PDB entry 3LNJ | X-ray diffraction, 2.40 A resolution | chains A and B of the 4 polymer chains in the assembly

[Chain A]
Protein: E3 ubiquitin-protein ligase Mdm2
Notes: EC 6.3.2.-; fragment: p53 binding domain
UniProtKB: Q00987 (MDM2_HUMAN); residue numbers follow UniProt; this construct covers 25-109
Sequence (85 residues; row label = number of the first residue in the row):
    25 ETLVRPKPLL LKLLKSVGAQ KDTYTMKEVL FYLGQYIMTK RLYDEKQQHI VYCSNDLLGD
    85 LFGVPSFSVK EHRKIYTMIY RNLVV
Disordered / not traced: 25, 109
From the paper describing this entry:
  - conformationally variable residues (side-chain flip): F55, M62, Y67, V93 to R97

[Chain B]
Protein: D-peptide inhibitor
Sequence (12 residues; row label = number of the first residue in the row):
     1 TNWYANLEKL LR
Disordered / not traced: 1
Modified positions: T1 (D-threonine; DTH); N2, N6 (D-asparagine; DSG); W3 (D-tryptophan; DTR); Y4 (D-tyrosine; DTY); A5 (D-alanine; DAL); L7, L10, L11 (D-leucine; DLE); E8 (D-glutamic acid; DGL); K9 (D-lysine; DLY); R12 (D-arginine; DAR)
From the paper describing this entry:
  - mutagenesis - L7W (Kd 352 nM): decreased binding to E3 ubiquitin-protein ligase Mdm2 (chain A)
  - conformationally variable residues (order/disorder transition): N2

[How chain A and chain B interact]
Residue-residue contacts (24; chain A residue first):
  K51(A) - L10(B)
  L54(A) - L7(B)
  L54(A) - L10(B)
  L54(A) - L11(B)
  F55(A) - N6(B)
  F55(A) - L10(B)
  G58(A) - W3(B)
  I61(A) - W3(B)
  M62(A) - W3(B)
  Y67(A) - W3(B)
  Q72(A) - N2(B)  hydrogen bond (side chain-backbone)
  Q72(A) - W3(B)
  Q72(A) - Y4(B)
  H73(A) - Y4(B)
  V93(A) - W3(B)
  V93(A) - Y4(B)
  V93(A) - E8(B)
  V93(A) - L11(B)
  K94(A) - E8(B)
  H96(A) - E8(B)
  H96(A) - L11(B)
  I99(A) - L11(B)
  Y100(A) - L10(B)
  Y100(A) - L11(B)  hydrogen bond (side chain-backbone)
Interface residues without a listed pair, chain A (15 interface residues in all): V75
Interface residues without a listed pair, chain B (9 interface residues in all): R12
From the paper, about this interface:
  - residue pairs: L54(A)-L10(B) (hydrophobic contact), F55(A)-L10(B) (hydrophobic contact), M62(A)-W3(B), Q72(A)-W3(B) (hydrogen bond), H73(A)-Y4(B) (pi stacking), V93(A)-Y4(B), K94(A)-Y4(B) (cation-pi contact), K94(A)-E8(B) (hydrogen bond), H96(A)-E8(B) (hydrogen bond), L11(B)-Y100(A) (hydrogen bond)
  - interface residues, chain B: W3(B), L7(B), L11(B)
  - hot spots on chain B (mutagenesis) - W3A, W3A/Y4A (2500-fold), Y4A, N6A (3-fold), L7A, E8A, L10A, L11A: decreased binding to E3 ubiquitin-protein ligase Mdm2 (chain A)
  - hot spots on chain B (mutagenesis) - N2A, L7F (4-fold): increased binding to E3 ubiquitin-protein ligase Mdm2 (chain A)

[Overview]
Chain A and chain B form an interface of 15 and 9 residues respectively, with 2 hydrogen bonds. Among the
polar pairs are Q72(A)-N2(B) and Y100(A)-L11(B). The authors report hydrophobic contacts between L54(A) and
L10(B) and F55(A) and L10(B); contacts between M62(A) and W3(B) and V93(A) and Y4(B); hydrogen bonds between
Q72(A) and W3(B), K94(A) and E8(B) and H96(A) and E8(B) among others. The paper reports that L7W, W3A and
W3A/Y4A of chain B, among others, reduce binding to E3 ubiquitin-protein ligase Mdm2 (chain A); interface
residues W3(B), L7(B) and L11(B); 11 substitutions were tested in all.
Here chain A is E3 ubiquitin-protein ligase Mdm2 and chain B is D-peptide inhibitor. Entry 3LNJ (Crystal
structure of human MDM2 in complex with D-peptide inhibitor (DPMI-alpha)) was determined by X-ray diffraction.
